6NY3 - chains C and Y of the 4 polymer chains in the assembly; structure by electron microscopy, 3.70 A resolution.

# Chain C
Molecule: DNA target strand
Sequence (30 nucleotides; each row starts with the number of its first residue):
     1 TTTGATTTTC TGCTGCAGGA TGAAATCCCG

# Chain Y
Molecule: CasX
From: Deltaproteobacteria bacterium
Notes: engineered mutation(s): D672A, E769A, D935A
UniProt: A0A357BT59 (A0A357BT59_9DELT); residue numbers follow UniProt; this construct covers 1-103, 186-828, 913-986
Chain sequence (986 residues; numbered 1 to 986; the number before each row is that of its first residue; X marks 166 residues of unknown identity (built as UNK)):
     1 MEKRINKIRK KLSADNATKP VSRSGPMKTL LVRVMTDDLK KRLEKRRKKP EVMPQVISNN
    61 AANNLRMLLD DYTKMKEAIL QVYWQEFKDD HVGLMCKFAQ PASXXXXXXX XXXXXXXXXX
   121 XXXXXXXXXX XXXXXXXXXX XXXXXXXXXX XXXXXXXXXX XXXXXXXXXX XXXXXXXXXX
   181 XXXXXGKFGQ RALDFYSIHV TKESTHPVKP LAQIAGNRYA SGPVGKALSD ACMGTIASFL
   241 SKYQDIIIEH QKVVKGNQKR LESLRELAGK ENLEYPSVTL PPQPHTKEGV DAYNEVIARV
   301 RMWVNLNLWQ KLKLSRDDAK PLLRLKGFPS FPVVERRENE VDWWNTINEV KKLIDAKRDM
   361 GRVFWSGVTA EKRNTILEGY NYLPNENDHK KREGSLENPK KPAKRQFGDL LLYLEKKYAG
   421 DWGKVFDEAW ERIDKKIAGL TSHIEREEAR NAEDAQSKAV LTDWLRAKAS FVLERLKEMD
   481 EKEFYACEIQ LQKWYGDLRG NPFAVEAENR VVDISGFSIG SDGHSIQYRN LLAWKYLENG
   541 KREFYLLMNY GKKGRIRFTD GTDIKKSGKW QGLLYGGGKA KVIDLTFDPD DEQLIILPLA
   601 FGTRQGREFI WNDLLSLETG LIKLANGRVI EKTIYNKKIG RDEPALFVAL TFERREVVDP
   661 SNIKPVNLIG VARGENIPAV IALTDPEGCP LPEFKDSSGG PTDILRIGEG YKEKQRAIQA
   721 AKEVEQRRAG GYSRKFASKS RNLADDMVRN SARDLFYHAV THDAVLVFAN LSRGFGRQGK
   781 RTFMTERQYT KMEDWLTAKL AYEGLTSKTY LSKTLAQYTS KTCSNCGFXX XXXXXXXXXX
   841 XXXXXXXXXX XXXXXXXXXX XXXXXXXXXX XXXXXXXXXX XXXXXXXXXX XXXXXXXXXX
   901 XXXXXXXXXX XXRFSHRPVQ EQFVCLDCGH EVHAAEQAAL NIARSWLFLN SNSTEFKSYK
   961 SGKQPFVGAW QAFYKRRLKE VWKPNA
Disordered / not traced: 1, 120-122, 144-146, 158-176, 393-396, 419-421, 691-704, 828, 838-841, 844-859, 984-986
Construct notes: conflict Ala672 (Asp in A0A357BT59), Ala769 (Glu in A0A357BT59), Ala935 (Asp in A0A357BT59)
Disulfide bonds: Cys826-Cys928

# How chain C and chain Y interact
Residue-residue contacts - 72 pairs, chain C then chain Y:
  DT1(C) - Asn385(Y)  hydrogen bond to the phosphate
  DT1(C) - Glu386(Y)  hydrogen bond to the phosphate
  DG4(C) - Asn305(Y)  hydrogen bond to the base
  DG4(C) - Gln310(Y)  hydrogen bond to the base
  DG4(C) - Arg316(Y)  phosphate contact
  DA5(C) - Asn305(Y)  hydrogen bond to the sugar
  DA5(C) - Arg316(Y)  salt bridge to the phosphate
  DT6(C) - Ala298(Y)  phosphate contact
  DT6(C) - Arg301(Y)  phosphate contact
  DT6(C) - Met302(Y)  sugar contact
  DT6(C) - Arg324(Y)  salt bridge to the phosphate
  DT7(C) - Ala298(Y)  phosphate contact
  DT8(C) - Gln492(Y)  base contact
  DT9(C) - Arg337(Y)  salt bridge to the phosphate
  DT9(C) - Asn339(Y)  phosphate contact
  DT9(C) - Gly496(Y)  sugar contact
  DT9(C) - Asp497(Y)  sugar contact
  DC10(C) - Asn339(Y)  hydrogen bond to the phosphate
  DC10(C) - Gly500(Y)  sugar contact
  DC10(C) - Asn501(Y)  phosphate contact
  DC10(C) - Ala504(Y)  phosphate contact
  DT11(C) - Ala504(Y)  phosphate contact
  DT11(C) - Val505(Y)  hydrogen bond to the phosphate
  DT11(C) - Arg734(Y)  hydrogen bond to the phosphate
  DG12(C) - Arg734(Y)  salt bridge to the phosphate
  DG12(C) - Ala737(Y)  sugar contact
  DG12(C) - Met784(Y)  base contact
  DC13(C) - Ser740(Y)  hydrogen bond to the phosphate
  DC13(C) - Arg741(Y)  hydrogen bond to the phosphate
  DC13(C) - Met784(Y)  base contact
  DC13(C) - Thr785(Y)  sugar contact
  DT14(C) - Arg741(Y)  phosphate contact
  DT14(C) - Met784(Y)  sugar contact
  DT14(C) - Gln788(Y)  hydrogen bond to the phosphate
  DT14(C) - Lys791(Y)  salt bridge to the phosphate
  DG15(C) - Lys242(Y)  base contact
  DG15(C) - Gly774(Y)  phosphate contact
  DG15(C) - Thr790(Y)  phosphate contact
  DC16(C) - Lys242(Y)  hydrogen bond to the base
  DC16(C) - Arg773(Y)  salt bridge to the phosphate
  DA17(C) - Ser238(Y)  hydrogen bond to the base
  DA17(C) - Ser241(Y)  hydrogen bond to the phosphate
  DG18(C) - Lys187(Y)  salt bridge to the phosphate
  DG18(C) - Gln190(Y)  phosphate contact
  DG18(C) - Gly234(Y)  sugar contact
  DG18(C) - Ser238(Y)  sugar contact
  DG18(C) - Ser241(Y)  phosphate contact
  DG19(C) - Lys187(Y)  salt bridge to the phosphate
  DG19(C) - Gly189(Y)  phosphate contact
  DG19(C) - Gln190(Y)  hydrogen bond to the phosphate
  DG19(C) - Arg191(Y)  hydrogen bond to the phosphate
  DG19(C) - Arg628(Y)  base contact
  DA20(C) - Met27(Y)  base contact
  DA20(C) - Arg191(Y)  salt bridge to the phosphate
  DA20(C) - Ala625(Y)  phosphate contact
  DA20(C) - Thr651(Y)  base contact
  DT21(C) - Arg191(Y)  base contact
  DT21(C) - Lys226(Y)  base contact
  DT21(C) - Ser515(Y)  sugar contact
  DT21(C) - Ala625(Y)  phosphate contact
  DG22(C) - Lys226(Y)  base contact
  DG22(C) - Gly516(Y)  phosphate contact
  DG22(C) - Phe517(Y)  hydrogen bond to the phosphate
  DG22(C) - Ser518(Y)  phosphate contact
  DG22(C) - Tyr528(Y)  hydrogen bond to the base
  DG22(C) - Lys623(Y)  salt bridge to the phosphate
  DA23(C) - Lys226(Y)  base contact
  DA23(C) - Gln527(Y)  base contact
  DA23(C) - Gly577(Y)  phosphate contact
  DA23(C) - Gly578(Y)  phosphate contact
  DA24(C) - Ser521(Y)  base contact
  DA24(C) - Gln527(Y)  base contact
Other interface residues (no listed pair), chain C (23 interface residues in all): DA25
Other interface residues (no listed pair), chain Y (66 interface residues in all): Phe188, Asp230, Ala237, Trp309, Lys493, Phe503, Ile519, Asn626, Tyr732, Ser738, Lys739, Ala744, Lys780, Arg787

# Overview
The interface between chain C and chain Y involves 23 residues on one side and 66 on the other, with 18
hydrogen bonds and 10 salt bridges. Among the polar pairs are DG4(C)-Asn305(Y), DG4(C)-Gln310(Y) and
DC16(C)-Lys242(Y).
Here chain C is DNA target strand and chain Y is CasX (Deltaproteobacteria bacterium). Entry 6NY3 (CasX
ternary complex with 30bp target DNA) was determined by electron microscopy (same publication as 6NY1 and
6NY2).
